2G73 - chains A and B; structure by X-ray diffraction, 1.97 A resolution.

# Chain A (and B)
Molecule: Isopentenyl-diphosphate delta-isomerase
Source organism: Escherichia coli
Notes: EC 5.3.3.2; chain B of this document is another copy of the same molecule, construct and numbering; everything in this record applies to it too
UniProt: Q46822 (IDI_ECOLI); residue numbers follow UniProt; this construct covers 1-182
Sequence (183 residues; each row starts with the number of its first residue):
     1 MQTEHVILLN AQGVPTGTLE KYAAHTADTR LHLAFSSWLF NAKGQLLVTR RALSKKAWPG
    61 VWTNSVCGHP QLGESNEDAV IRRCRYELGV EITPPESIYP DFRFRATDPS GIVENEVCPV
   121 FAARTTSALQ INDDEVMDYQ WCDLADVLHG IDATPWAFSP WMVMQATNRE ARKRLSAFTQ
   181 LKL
Not modelled in the structure: 1-3, 180-183 (chain B: 1-3)
Sequence notes: engineered mutation Phe-104 (Tyr in Q46822); expression tag (183)
Metal / ion sites: Mg2+: Cys-67, Glu-87 (together with 4-hydroxy-3-methyl butyl diphosphate); Mn2+: Glu-114, Glu-116
Small-molecule neighbours: 4-hydroxy-3-methyl butyl diphosphate (EIP): Glu-4, Lys-21, Ala-34, Phe-35, Arg-51, Lys-55, Cys-67, Gly-68, His-69, Arg-83, Glu-87, Phe-104, Glu-114, Glu-116, Cys-118, Glu-135, Trp-161

# Chain A / chain B interface
Residue-residue contacts - 39 pairs, chain A then chain B:
  Arg-50(A) with Pro-59(B), hydrogen bond (side chain-backbone); Gly-60(B), hydrogen bond (side chain-backbone); Val-61(B); Pro-109(B)
  Leu-53(A) with Leu-53(B), hydrophobic; Pro-59(B), hydrophobic
  Pro-59(A) with Arg-50(B), hydrogen bond (backbone-side chain); Leu-53(B), hydrophobic
  Gly-60(A) with Arg-50(B), hydrogen bond (backbone-side chain); Gly-60(B)
  Val-61(A) with Arg-50(B)
  Trp-62(A) with Trp-156(B); Ala-157(B)
  Pro-109(A) with Arg-50(B); Met-137(B)
  Met-137(A) with Pro-109(B), hydrophobic
  Gln-140(A) with Trp-156(B)
  Cys-142(A) with Trp-156(B), hydrophobic
  Asp-146(A) with Ala-153(B); Thr-154(B)
  Val-147(A) with Thr-154(B)
  His-149(A) with Ala-153(B)
  Gly-150(A) with Ala-153(B)
  Ala-153(A) with Asp-146(B); His-149(B); Gly-150(B)
  Thr-154(A) with Asp-146(B); Val-147(B); Gly-150(B); Phe-158(B)
  Trp-156(A) with Val-48(B), hydrophobic; Trp-62(B), hydrogen bond (backbone-side chain); Gln-140(B); Cys-142(B), hydrogen bond; Val-147(B), hydrophobic; Phe-158(B), hydrophobic
  Ala-157(A) with Trp-62(B)
  Phe-158(A) with Thr-154(B); Trp-156(B), hydrophobic
Interface residues without a listed pair, chain A (20 interface residues in all): Val-48
Interface residues without a listed pair, chain B (21 interface residues in all): Asp-138

# Summary
20 residues of chain A and 21 residues of chain B are in contact, with 6 hydrogen bonds. Among the polar pairs
are Arg-50(A)/Pro-59(B), Arg-50(A)/Gly-60(B) and Trp-156(A)/Trp-62(B). Chain A binds 4-hydroxy-3-methyl butyl
diphosphate. Cys-67(A) and Glu-87(A) form the Mg2+ site.
Chain A and chain B are both Isopentenyl-diphosphate delta-isomerase (Escherichia coli); the structure, Y104F
mutant type 1 IPP isomerase complex with EIPP, was determined by X-ray diffraction (same publication as 2B2K,
2G74 and 1R67).
